5VIY - chains E and F of the 16 polymer chains in the assembly; structure by electron microscopy, 6.20 A resolution (low resolution: residue-level contacts below are approximate; hydrogen-bond / salt-bridge calls are withheld).

[Chain E (and F)]
Protein: Envelope glycoprotein gp160
Organism: Human immunodeficiency virus 1
Notes: chain F of this document is another copy of the same molecule, construct and numbering; everything in this record applies to it too
UniProt: Q2N0S6 (Q2N0S6_9HIV1); the construct lacks a stretch of the UniProt sequence and is renumbered around it, so the offset changes along the chain: 31-141 = UniProt 30-140; 150-185 = UniProt 141-176; 187-309 = UniProt 186-308; 312-321 = UniProt 309-318; 2 more segments
Sequence (481 residues; numbered 31 to 513 plus 10 insertion-coded residues; 12 numbers in that range are skipped by the numbering (no residue carries them; nothing is unmodelled there); the number before each row is that of its first residue; a row labelled like 185A-185I holds insertion residues (185A, then the next letters in order)):
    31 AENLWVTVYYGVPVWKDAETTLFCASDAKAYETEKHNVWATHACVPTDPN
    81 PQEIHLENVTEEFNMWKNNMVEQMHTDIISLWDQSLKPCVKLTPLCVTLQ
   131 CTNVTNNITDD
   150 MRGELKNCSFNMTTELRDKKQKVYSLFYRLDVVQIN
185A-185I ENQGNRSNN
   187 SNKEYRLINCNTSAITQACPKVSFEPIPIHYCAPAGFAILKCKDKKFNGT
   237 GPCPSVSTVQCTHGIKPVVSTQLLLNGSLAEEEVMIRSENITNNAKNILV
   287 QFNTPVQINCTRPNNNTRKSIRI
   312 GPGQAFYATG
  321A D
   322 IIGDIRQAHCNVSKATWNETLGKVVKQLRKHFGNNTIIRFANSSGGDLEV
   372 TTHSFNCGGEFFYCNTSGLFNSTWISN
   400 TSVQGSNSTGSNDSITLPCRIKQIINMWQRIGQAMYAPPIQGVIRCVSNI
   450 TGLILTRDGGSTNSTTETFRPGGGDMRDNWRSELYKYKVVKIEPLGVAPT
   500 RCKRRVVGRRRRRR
Disordered / not traced: 31-32, 150-151, 185A-185I, 400-410, 506-513
Cystine bridges: Cys54-Cys74, Cys119-Cys205, Cys126-Cys196, Cys131-Cys157, Cys218-Cys247, Cys228-Cys239, Cys296-Cys331, Cys378-Cys445, Cys385-Cys418
Glycans and other covalent adducts: N-acetylglucosamine (NAG) linked to Asn88, Asn133, Asn156, Asn160, Asn197, Asn234, Asn262, Asn295, Asn301, Asn339, Asn355, Asn363, Asn386, Asn448; glycan linked to Asn276, Asn392
Construct notes: conflict Asn332 (Thr330 in Q2N0S6), Cys501 (Ala498 in Q2N0S6), Arg509 (Glu506 in Q2N0S6), Arg510 (Lys507 in Q2N0S6); expression tag (512-513)
From the paper describing this entry:
  - post-translational modification sites: Asn156, Asn160

[Interface between chain E and chain F]
Pairs across the interface (15):
  Pro124(E) with Arg166(F)
  Cys126(E) with Glu164(F); Leu165(F); Arg166(F); Asp167(F); Pro313(F)
  Val127(E) with Asp167(F)
  Thr128(E) with Asp167(F)
  Arg192(E) with Leu165(F)
  Asn195(E) with Pro313(F)
  Cys196(E) with Glu164(F); Pro313(F)
  Asn197(E) with Glu164(F); Arg308(F)
  Thr198(E) with Gly314(F)
Interface residues without a listed pair, chain E (11 interface residues in all): Thr162, Ser199

[Summary]
11 residues of chain E and 7 residues of chain F are in contact. N-acetylglucosamine is covalently linked to
Asn88(E), Asn133(E), Asn156(E), Asn160(E), Asn197(E) and Asn234(E) and 8 more. The paper reports modification
sites Asn156(E) and Asn160(E).
Chain E and chain F are both Envelope glycoprotein gp160 (Human immunodeficiency virus 1); the structure,
BG505 SOSIP.664 in complex with broadly neutralizing antibodies BG1 and 8ANC195, was determined by electron
microscopy, deposited together with 5VVF and 5VJ6.
